2WSX - chains A and B of the 3 polymer chains in the assembly; structure by X-ray diffraction, 3.50 A resolution.

# Chain A (and B)
Name: L-carnitine/gamma-butyrobetaine antiporter
Source organism: Escherichia coli
Notes: chain B of this document is another copy of the same molecule, construct and numbering; everything in this record applies to it too
UniProtKB: P31553 (CAIT_ECOLI); numbering as in UniProt (aligned over 1-504)
Sequence (504 residues; numbered 1 to 504; the number before each row is that of its first residue):
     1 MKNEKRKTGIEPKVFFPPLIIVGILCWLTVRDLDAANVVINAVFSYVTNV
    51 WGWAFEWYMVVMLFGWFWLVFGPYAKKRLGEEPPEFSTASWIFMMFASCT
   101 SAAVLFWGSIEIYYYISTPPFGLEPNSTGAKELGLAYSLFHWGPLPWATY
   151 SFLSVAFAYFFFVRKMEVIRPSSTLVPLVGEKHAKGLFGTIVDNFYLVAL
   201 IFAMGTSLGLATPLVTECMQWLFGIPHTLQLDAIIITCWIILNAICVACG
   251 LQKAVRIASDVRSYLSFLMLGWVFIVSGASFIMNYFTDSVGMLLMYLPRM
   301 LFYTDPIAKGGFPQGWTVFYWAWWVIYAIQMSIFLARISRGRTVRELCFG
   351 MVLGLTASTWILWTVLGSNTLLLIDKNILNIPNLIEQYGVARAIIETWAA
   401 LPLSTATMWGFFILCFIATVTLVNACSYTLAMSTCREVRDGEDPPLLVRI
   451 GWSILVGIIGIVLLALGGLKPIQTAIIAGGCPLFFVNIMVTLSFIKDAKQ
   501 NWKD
Disordered / not traced: 1-7, 504
Sequence notes: conflict Glu81 (Asn in P31553), Ala254 (Gly in P31553), Leu379 (Ile in P31553), Asp443 (Glu in P31553)
Curated features (UniProtKB/Swiss-Prot):
  - binding site (4-(trimethylamino)butanoate): Tyr114, Gly315, Trp316, Trp323, Met331
  - binding site ((R)-carnitine): Trp142, Trp323, Trp324, Tyr327 to Gln330
  - natural variant: Leu353 (L353M: In strain: O44:K74), Ile374 (I374M: In strain: B)
  - mutagenesis: Tyr114 (Y114L: Small decrease in transport activity), Asp288 (D288A: Retains 70% of transport activity. Forms mostly monomers; D288R: Abolishes transport activity. Forms mostly monomers; D288W: Retains 4% of transport activity. Forms mostly monomers), Met295 (M295E: Does not affect transport activity. Forms mostly monomers. Can also form small amounts of homodimers and homotrimers), Arg299 (R299A: Does not affect transport activity. Forms mostly monomers. Can also form small amounts of homodimers and homotrimers. Shows a high tendency to aggregate), Thr304 (T304A: Does not affect transport activity. Forms mostly monomers. Shows a high tendency to aggregate), Trp316 (W316L: Decrease in transport activity), Trp323 (W323L: Abolishes transport activity), Trp324 (W324L: Abolishes transport activity), Tyr327 (Y327L: Strong decrease in transport activity), Gln330 (Q330L: Decrease in transport activity)
Small-molecule neighbours:
  - 3-carboxy-N,N,N-trimethylpropan-1-aminium (NM2), molecule 1: Tyr114, Gly311, Phe312, Gln314, Gly315, Trp316, Leu469, Lys470, Gln473
  - 3-carboxy-N,N,N-trimethylpropan-1-aminium (NM2), molecule 2: Trp142, Trp147, Tyr150, Trp323, Tyr327, Met331
From the paper describing this entry:
  - binding site for 3-carboxy-N,N,N-trimethylpropan-1-aminium: Tyr114, Trp142, Trp147, Gly315, Trp316, Trp323, Trp324, Met331
  - binding site for 3-carboxy-N,N,N-trimethylpropan-1-aminium: Lys470 (proposed by the authors, not directly observed)
  - conformationally variable residues: Tyr114, Trp142, Trp316, Trp363, Lys470, Gln473

# Interface between chain A and chain B
Contacting residue pairs (33; chain A residue first):
  Asn49(A) - Ser280(B)
  Asn49(A) - Asn284(B)  hydrogen bond (backbone-side chain)
  Val50(A) - Ser280(B)
  Trp53(A) - Met283(B)  hydrophobic
  Trp53(A) - Asn284(B)
  Trp53(A) - Thr287(B)
  Glu56(A) - Thr287(B)
  Trp57(A) - Phe286(B)  hydrophobic
  Trp57(A) - Thr287(B)  hydrogen bond
  Met295(A) - Met295(B)
  Tyr296(A) - Met295(B)  hydrophobic
  Pro298(A) - Gly291(B)
  Pro298(A) - Leu294(B)  hydrophobic
  Arg299(A) - Glu132(B)  salt bridge
  Arg299(A) - Asp288(B)  salt bridge
  Arg299(A) - Gly291(B)
  Arg299(A) - Met292(B)
  Arg299(A) - Met295(B)
  Phe302(A) - Thr287(B)
  Phe302(A) - Asp288(B)
  Phe302(A) - Val290(B)  hydrophobic
  Phe302(A) - Gly291(B)
  Phe302(A) - Leu294(B)  hydrophobic
  Tyr303(A) - Asp288(B)
  Thr304(A) - Asn284(B)  hydrogen bond (side chain-backbone)
  Thr304(A) - Thr287(B)
  Thr304(A) - Asp288(B)
  Asp305(A) - Glu132(B)
  Asp305(A) - Asp288(B)
  Pro306(A) - Tyr285(B)  hydrophobic
  Pro306(A) - Asp288(B)
  Ile307(A) - Thr128(B)
  Ile307(A) - Glu132(B)
Other interface residues (no listed pair), chain A (17 interface residues in all): Ala308, Gln314
Other interface residues (no listed pair), chain B (17 interface residues in all): Lys131, Phe281, Leu371

# Overview
The chain A/chain B interface involves 17 residues from each chain, with 3 hydrogen bonds and 2 salt bridges.
Polar contacts include Arg299(A)-Glu132(B), Arg299(A)-Asp288(B) and Asn49(A)-Asn284(B). Bound to chain A:
3-carboxy-N,N,N-trimethylpropan-1-aminium. From the paper: a binding site for
3-carboxy-N,N,N-trimethylpropan-1-aminium at Tyr114(A), Trp142(A) and Trp147(A) among others; conformational
variability at Tyr114(A), Trp142(A) and Trp316(A) among others.
Both chains are L-carnitine/gamma-butyrobetaine antiporter (Escherichia coli). Entry 2WSX (Crystal Structure
of Carnitine Transporter from Escherichia coli) was determined by X-ray diffraction.
